2GPU - chain A; structure by X-ray diffraction, 1.70 A resolution.

[Chain A]
Protein: Estrogen-related receptor gamma
From: Homo sapiens
Notes: fragment: Ligand Binding Domain (Residues 229-458)
UniProtKB: P62508 (ERR3_HUMAN); residue numbers follow UniProt; this construct covers 229-458
Amino-acid sequence (230 residues; numbered 229 to 458; the number before each row is that of its first residue):
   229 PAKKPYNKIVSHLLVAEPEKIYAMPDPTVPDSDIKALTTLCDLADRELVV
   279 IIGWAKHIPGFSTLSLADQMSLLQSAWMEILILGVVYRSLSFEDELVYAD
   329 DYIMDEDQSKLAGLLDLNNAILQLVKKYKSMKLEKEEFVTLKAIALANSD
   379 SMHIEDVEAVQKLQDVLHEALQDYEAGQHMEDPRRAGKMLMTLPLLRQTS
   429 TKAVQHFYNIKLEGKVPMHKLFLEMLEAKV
Unresolved in the structure: 229-233, 456-458
Ligand contacts: 4-hydroxytamoxifen (OHT): Leu265, Leu268, Cys269, Leu271, Ala272, Asp273, Glu275, Leu276, Trp305, Met306, Leu309, Ile310, Val313, Arg316, Tyr326, Leu342, Leu345, Asn346, Ile349, Ala431, His434, Phe435, Leu440, Glu441, Met446, Leu449

[Overview]
Ligands of chain A: 4-hydroxytamoxifen.
Chain A is Estrogen-related receptor gamma (Homo sapiens); the structure, Estrogen Related Receptor-gamma
ligand binding domain complexed with 4-hydroxy-tamoxifen, was determined by X-ray diffraction together with
2GP7, 2GPO, 2GPP and 2GPV from the same study.
